PDB entry 4CCM | X-ray diffraction, 2.51 A resolution | chains B and D of the 4 polymer chains in the assembly

# Chain B
Name: Bifunctional lysine-specific demethylase and histidyl-hydroxylase NO66
Source organism: Homo sapiens
Notes: EC 1.14.11.-, 1.14.11.27; fragment: catalytic domain, residues 183-641
Reference sequence: Q9H6W3 (NO66_HUMAN); numbering as in UniProt (aligned over 183-641)
Chain sequence (467 residues; each row starts with the number of its first residue):
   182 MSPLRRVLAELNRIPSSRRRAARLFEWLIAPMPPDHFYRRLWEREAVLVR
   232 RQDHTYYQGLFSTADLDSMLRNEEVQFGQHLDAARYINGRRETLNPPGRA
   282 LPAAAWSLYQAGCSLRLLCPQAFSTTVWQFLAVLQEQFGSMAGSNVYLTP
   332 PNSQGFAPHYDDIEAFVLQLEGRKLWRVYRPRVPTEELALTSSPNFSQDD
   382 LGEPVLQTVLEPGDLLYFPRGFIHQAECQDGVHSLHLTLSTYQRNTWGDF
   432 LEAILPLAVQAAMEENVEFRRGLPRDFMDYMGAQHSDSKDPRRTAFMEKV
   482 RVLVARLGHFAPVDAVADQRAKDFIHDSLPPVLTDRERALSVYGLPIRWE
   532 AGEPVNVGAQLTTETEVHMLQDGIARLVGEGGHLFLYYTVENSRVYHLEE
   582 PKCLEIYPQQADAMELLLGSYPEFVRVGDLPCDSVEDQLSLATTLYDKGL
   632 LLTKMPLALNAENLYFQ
Not modelled in the structure: 641-648
Differences from the reference sequence: expression tag (182, 642-648)
Bound ions: Mn2+: His340, Asp342, His405 (together with N-oxalylglycine)
Residues lining bound ligands: N-oxalylglycine (OGA): Tyr328, Thr330, Gly336, Phe337, His340, Asp342, Val348, Lys355, Trp357, His405, Ala407, His417, Thr419
What the authors report for this chain:
  - binding site for N-oxalylglycine: Lys355, His417, Thr419
  - mutagenesis - Y577A: decreased catalytic activity with 60S ribosomal protein L8 (chain D)
  - self-association interface (contacts with another copy of this molecule); pairs are residue here / residue on that copy: Asp495-Arg474 (salt bridge)

# Chain D
Name: 60S ribosomal protein L8
Reference sequence: P62917 (RL8_HUMAN); residues 205-239 here = UniProt positions 205-239
Chain sequence (35 residues; each row starts with the number of its first residue):
   205 NPVEHPFGGGNHQHICKPSTIRRDAPAGRKVGLIA
Not modelled in the structure: 205-211, 223-239
Differences from the reference sequence: engineered mutation Cys220 (Gly in P62917)
What the authors report for this chain:
  - post-translational modification sites: His216

# Interface between chain B and chain D
Inter-chain disulfides: Cys300(B)-Cys220(D)
Contacting residue pairs - 34 pairs, chain B then chain D:
  Gln260(B) with Pro222(D)
  Arg272(B) with Gly212(D), hydrogen bond (backbone-backbone); Gly213(D), hydrogen bond (side chain-backbone); Gly214(D), hydrogen bond (side chain-backbone); Asn215(D)
  Thr274(B) with Gly213(D), hydrogen bond (side chain-backbone)
  Arg297(B) with Gly214(D), hydrogen bond (side chain-backbone); Asn215(D); Gln217(D)
  Leu299(B) with Gln217(D); Pro222(D), hydrophobic
  Cys300(B) with Cys220(D), disulfide
  Met322(B) with His218(D)
  Gly324(B) with His218(D)
  Ser325(B) with His216(D)
  Asn326(B) with His216(D), hydrogen bond; Gln217(D), hydrogen bond (side chain-backbone)
  Tyr328(B) with His216(D), hydrogen bond
  Phe337(B) with Asn215(D)
  His340(B) with Asn215(D), hydrogen bond
  Asp342(B) with Asn215(D); His216(D)
  Ile344(B) with His218(D)
  Asn376(B) with Gly212(D); Gly213(D), hydrogen bond (side chain-backbone); Asn215(D), hydrogen bond
  Thr419(B) with His216(D)
  Ser421(B) with His216(D), hydrogen bond; His218(D), hydrogen bond
  Thr422(B) with His218(D)
  Gln424(B) with His218(D); Ile219(D)
  Tyr577(B) with Ile219(D); Cys220(D)
Also at the interface, not in a pair above, chain B (26 interface residues in all): Gly259, Ala323, Ala338, Ser374, Val576

# Overview
Chain B and chain D form an interface of 26 and 10 residues respectively; the contacts include 1 disulfide
bond and 13 hydrogen bonds. Among the polar pairs are Arg272(B)-Gly213(D), Arg272(B)-Gly214(D) and
Thr274(B)-Gly213(D). The paper reports a binding site for N-oxalylglycine at Lys355(B), His417(B) and
Thr419(B); Y577A of chain B reduces catalytic activity with 60S ribosomal protein L8 (chain D).
Chain B is Bifunctional lysine-specific demethylase and histidyl-hydroxylase NO66 (Homo sapiens) and chain D
is 60S ribosomal protein L8; the structure, 60S ribosomal protein L8 histidine hydroxylase (NO66) in complex
with Mn(II), N-oxalylglycine (NOG) and 60S ribosomal ..., was determined by X-ray diffraction, deposited
together with 4BXF, 4CCN, 4CCO and 4CUG.
